5FIF - chains A and B of the 6 polymer chains in the assembly; structure by X-ray diffraction, 2.49 A resolution.

[Chain A (and B)]
Molecule: Carboxylase
Source organism: Deinococcus radiodurans
Notes: chain B of this document is another copy of the same molecule, construct and numbering; everything in this record applies to it too
UniProt: Q9RYK2 (Q9RYK2_DEIRA); residues 1-536 here correspond to UniProt positions 556-1091 (UniProt number = residue number + 555)
Chain sequence (566 residues; each row starts with the number of its first residue; numbers below 1 keep their minus sign (Met-29 is residue -29)):
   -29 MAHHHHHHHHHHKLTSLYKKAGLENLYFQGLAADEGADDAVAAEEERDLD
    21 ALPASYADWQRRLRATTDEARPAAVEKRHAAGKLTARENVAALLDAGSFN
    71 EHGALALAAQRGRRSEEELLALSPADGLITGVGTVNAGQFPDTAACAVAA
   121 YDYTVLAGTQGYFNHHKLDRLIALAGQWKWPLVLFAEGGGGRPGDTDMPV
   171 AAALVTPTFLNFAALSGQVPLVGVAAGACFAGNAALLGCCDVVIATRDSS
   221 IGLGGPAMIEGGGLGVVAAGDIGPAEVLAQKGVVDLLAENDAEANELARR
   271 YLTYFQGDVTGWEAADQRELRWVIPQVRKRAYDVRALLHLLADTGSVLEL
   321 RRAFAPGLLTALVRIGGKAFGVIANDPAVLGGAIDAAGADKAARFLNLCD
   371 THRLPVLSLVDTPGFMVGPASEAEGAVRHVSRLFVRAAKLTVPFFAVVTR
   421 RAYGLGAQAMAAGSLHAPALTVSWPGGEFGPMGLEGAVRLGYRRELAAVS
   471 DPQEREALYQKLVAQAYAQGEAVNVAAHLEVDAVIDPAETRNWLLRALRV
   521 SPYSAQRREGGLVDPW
Not modelled in the structure: -29 to 18, 456-466 (chain B: -29 to 17)
Construct notes: initiating methionine (-29); expression tag (-28 to 0)

[Chain A / chain B interface]
Residue-residue contacts (60; chain A residue first):
  Asp286(A) - Leu19(B)
  Arg288(A) - Leu19(B)
  Arg288(A) - Asp20(B)  salt bridge
  Arg291(A) - Leu19(B)  hydrogen bond (side chain-backbone)
  Arg291(A) - Ala21(B)  hydrogen bond (side chain-backbone)
  Arg291(A) - Leu22(B)
  Arg291(A) - Pro23(B)
  Arg291(A) - Tyr26(B)
  Trp292(A) - Leu19(B)
  Trp292(A) - Ala21(B)
  Trp292(A) - Leu22(B)
  Trp292(A) - Pro23(B)
  Gln296(A) - Pro23(B)
  Gln296(A) - Ser25(B)  hydrogen bond
  Pro413(A) - Trp148(B)  hydrophobic
  His436(A) - Arg140(B)  hydrogen bond (backbone-side chain)
  Pro438(A) - Arg140(B)  hydrogen bond (backbone-side chain)
  Ala439(A) - Arg140(B)
  Ala439(A) - Leu144(B)
  Ala439(A) - Trp148(B)
  Pro445(A) - Tyr26(B)  hydrophobic
  Pro445(A) - Trp29(B)  hydrophobic
  Val493(A) - Asp28(B)
  Val493(A) - Trp29(B)  hydrophobic
  Val493(A) - Arg32(B)
  Asn494(A) - Arg32(B)
  Ala497(A) - Arg32(B)
  Ala497(A) - Leu75(B)
  Ala497(A) - Ala76(B)
  Ala497(A) - Arg81(B)
  His498(A) - Arg81(B)
  His498(A) - Phe133(B)
  Leu499(A) - Gly73(B)
  Leu499(A) - Ala76(B)  hydrophobic
  Leu499(A) - Phe133(B)
  Leu499(A) - His136(B)
  Leu499(A) - Lys137(B)
  Asp502(A) - Glu71(B)
  Asp502(A) - His72(B)
  Asp502(A) - Gly73(B)  hydrogen bond (backbone-backbone)
  Asp502(A) - Arg140(B)  salt bridge
  Ala503(A) - Glu71(B)
  Val504(A) - Trp29(B)  hydrogen bond (backbone-side chain)
  Val504(A) - Leu75(B)  hydrophobic
  Ile505(A) - Trp29(B)
  Asp506(A) - Trp29(B)
  Pro507(A) - Tyr26(B)
  Trp513(A) - Asn70(B)  hydrogen bond (backbone-side chain)
  Trp513(A) - Glu71(B)
  Arg516(A) - Gly67(B)
  Arg516(A) - Ser68(B)
  Arg516(A) - Asn70(B)  hydrogen bond
  Ala517(A) - Asn70(B)
  Arg519(A) - Thr104(B)
  Arg519(A) - Pro111(B)  hydrogen bond (side chain-backbone)
  Val520(A) - Ala115(B)  hydrophobic
  Val520(A) - Trp148(B)
  Val520(A) - Trp150(B)  hydrogen bond (backbone-side chain)
  Ser521(A) - Trp148(B)
  Pro522(A) - Trp148(B)
Also at the interface, not in a pair above, chain A (33 interface residues in all): Glu289, Val412, Leu440, Ala496, Tyr523
Also at the interface, not in a pair above, chain B (35 interface residues in all): Phe69, Leu77, Val102, Gly103, Ala107, Ala114

[Summary]
Chain A and chain B form an interface of 33 and 35 residues respectively; the contacts include 11 hydrogen
bonds and 2 salt bridges. Among the polar pairs are Arg288(A)-Asp20(B), Asp502(A)-Arg140(B) and
Arg291(A)-Leu19(B).
Chain A and chain B are both Carboxylase (Deinococcus radiodurans); the structure, Carboxyltransferase domain
of a single-chain bacterial carboxylase, was determined by X-ray diffraction, deposited together with 5H80.
